2B1A - chains L and P of the 3 polymer chains in the assembly; structure by X-ray diffraction, 2.35 A resolution.

== Chain L ==
Name: Fab 2219, light chain
Source organism: Homo sapiens
Notes: fragment: light chain; antibody fragment or engineered binder
Chain sequence (215 residues; numbered 1 to 212 plus 7 insertion-coded residues; 4 numbers in that range are skipped by the numbering (no residue carries them; nothing is unmodelled there); the number before each row is that of its first residue; a row labelled like 27A-27B holds insertion residues (27A, then the next letters in order)):
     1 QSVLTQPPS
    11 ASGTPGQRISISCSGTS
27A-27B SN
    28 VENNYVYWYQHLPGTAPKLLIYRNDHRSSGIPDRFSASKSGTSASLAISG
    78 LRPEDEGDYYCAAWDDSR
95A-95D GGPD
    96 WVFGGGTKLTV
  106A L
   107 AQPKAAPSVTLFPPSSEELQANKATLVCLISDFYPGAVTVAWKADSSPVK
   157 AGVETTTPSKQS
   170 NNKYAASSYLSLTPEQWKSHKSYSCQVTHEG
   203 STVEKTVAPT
Disulfide bonds: Cys23-Cys88, Cys134-Cys194

== Chain P ==
Name: UG1033 peptide of Exterior membrane glycoprotein GP120
Chain sequence (23 residues; each row starts with the number of its first residue; note: 2 numbers in that range are skipped by the numbering (no residue carries them; nothing is unmodelled there)):
   301 NNTRKSIHL
   312 GPGRAFYATGDIIG
Disordered / not traced: 301-302, 321-325

== Chain L / chain P interface ==
Residue-residue contacts (17; chain L residue first):
  Asn30(L) with Pro313(P); Arg315(P)
  Asn31(L) with Leu309(P); Arg315(P), hydrogen bond
  Tyr32(L) with His308(P); Leu309(P), hydrogen bond (backbone-backbone); Gly312(P); Pro313(P)
  Tyr34(L) with His308(P)
  Arg50(L) with His308(P), hydrogen bond
  Trp91(L) with Ile307(P), hydrophobic; His308(P); Leu309(P)
  Gly95A(L) with Phe317(P)
  Gly95B(L) with Phe317(P)
  Pro95C(L) with Phe317(P); Tyr318(P), hydrophobic
Also at the interface, not in a pair above, chain L (10 interface residues in all): Asp93

== In short ==
10 residues of chain L face 8 of chain P across their interface, with 3 hydrogen bonds. Polar pairs include
Asn31(L)-Arg315(P), Arg50(L)-His308(P) and Tyr32(L)-Leu309(P).
Here chain L is Fab 2219, light chain (Homo sapiens) and chain P is UG1033 peptide of Exterior membrane
glycoprotein GP120. Entry 2B1A (Crystal structure analysis of anti-HIV-1 V3 Fab 2219 in complex with UG1033
peptide) was determined by X-ray diffraction, deposited together with 2B1H.
